Entry 7O5H (electron microscopy, 3.10 A resolution); this record covers chains A and Q of the 15 polymer chains in the assembly.

# Chain A
Molecule: 16S rRNA
From: Escherichia coli
Sequence (964 nucleotides; numbered 1 to 1530; 566 numbers in that range are skipped by the numbering (no residue carries them; nothing is unmodelled there); the number before each row is that of its first residue):
     1 AAAUUGAAGAGUUUGAUCAUGGCUCAGAUUGAACGCUGGCGGCAGGCCUA
    51 ACACAUGCAAGUCGAACGGUAACAGGA
    92 UUGCUGACGAGUGGCGGACGGGUGAGUAAUGUCUGGGAAACUGCCUGAUG
   142 GAGGGGGAUAACUACUGGAAACGGUAGCUAAUACCGCAUAACGUCGCAAG
   192 ACCAAAGAGGGGGACCUUCGGGCCUCUUGCCAUCGGAUGUGCCCAGAUGG
   242 GAUUAGCUAGUAGGUGGGGUAACGGCUCACCUAGGCGACGAUCCCUAGCU
   292 GGUCUGAGAGGAUGACCAGCCACACUGGAACUGAGACACGGUCCAGACUC
   342 CUACGGGAGGCAGCAGUGGGGAAUAUUGCACAAUGGGCGCAAGCCUGAUG
   392 CAGCCAUGCCGCGUGUAUGAAGAAGGCCUUCGGGUUGUAAAGUACUUUCA
   442 GCGGGGAGGAAGGGAGUAAAGUUAAUACCUUUGCUCAUUGACGUUACCCG
   492 CAGAAGAAGCACCGGCUAACUCCGUGCCAGCAGCCGCGGUAAUACGGAGG
   542 GUGCAAGCGUUAAUCGGAAUUACUGGGCGUAAAGCGCACGCAGGCGGUUU
   592 GUUAAGUCAGAUGUGAAAUCCCCGGGCUCAACCUGGGAACUGCAUCUGAU
   642 ACUGGCAAGCUUGAGUCUCGUAGAGGGGGGUAGAAUUCCAGGUGUAGCGG
   692 UGAAAUGCGUAGAGAUCUGGAGGAAUACCGGUGGCGAAGGCGGCCCCCUG
   742 GACGAAGACUGACGCUCAGGUGCGAAAGCGUGGGGAGCAAACAGGAU
   796 CCUGGUAGUCCACGCCGUAAACGAUGUCGACUUGGAGGUUGUGCC
   846 GGCGUGGCUUCCGGAGCUAACGCGUUAAGUCGACCGCCUGGGGAGUACGG
   896 CCGCAAGGUUAAAACUCAAAUGAAUUGAC
  1068 GCUCGUGUUGUGAAAUGUUGGGU
  1095 UCCCGCAACGAGCG
  1392 GUACA
  1507 AACCGUAGGGGAACCUGCGGUUGG
Ion coordination: Mg2+ site 1: G11, U12, G22; Mg2+ site 2 near G21 (its only coordinating residue here); Mg2+ site 3 near A33 (its only coordinating residue here); Mg2+ site 4 near G46 (its only coordinating residue here); Mg2+ site 5: C48, G115; Mg2+ site 6 near A53 (its only coordinating residue here); Mg2+ site 7: A59, U387; Mg2+ site 8: G61, U62, G105; Mg2+ site 9 near A71 (its only coordinating residue here); Mg2+ site 10 near G100 (its only coordinating residue here); Mg2+ site 11: G107, G326; Mg2+ site 12: A109, G331; 79 more Mg2+ sites not listed
From the paper describing this entry:
  - contacts within the chain: G1515-A1518 (pi stacking)
  - conformationally variable residues (side-chain flip): G1516, A1519

# Chain Q
Name: 30S ribosomal protein S17
From: Escherichia coli
UniProt: T6LV72 (T6LV72_ECOLX); numbering as in UniProt (aligned over 4-83)
Sequence (80 residues; each row starts with the number of its first residue):
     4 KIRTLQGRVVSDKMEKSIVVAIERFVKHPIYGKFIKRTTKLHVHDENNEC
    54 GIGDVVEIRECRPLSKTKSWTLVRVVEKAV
Disordered / not traced: 83

# How chain A and chain Q interact
Contacting residue pairs (62; chain A residue first):
  G127(A) - Arg6(Q)  hydrogen bond to the sugar
  G127(A) - Glu63(Q)  hydrogen bond to the base
  A129(A) - Arg65(Q)  phosphate contact
  A130(A) - Arg65(Q)  salt bridge to the phosphate
  A130(A) - Pro66(Q)  base contact
  C234(A) - Pro66(Q)  sugar contact
  C234(A) - Ser72(Q)  hydrogen bond to the sugar
  C235(A) - Leu44(Q)  phosphate contact
  C235(A) - Glu63(Q)  sugar contact
  C235(A) - Ser72(Q)  sugar contact
  C235(A) - Trp73(Q)  hydrogen bond to the sugar
  A236(A) - Thr42(Q)  phosphate contact
  A236(A) - Leu44(Q)  phosphate contact
  G237(A) - Arg27(Q)  hydrogen bond to the phosphate
  G237(A) - Thr42(Q)  hydrogen bond to the phosphate
  A238(A) - Arg27(Q)  salt bridge to the phosphate
  A253(A) - Met17(Q)  hydrogen bond to the sugar
  A253(A) - Lys69(Q)  salt bridge to the phosphate
  A253(A) - Thr70(Q)  hydrogen bond to the phosphate
  G254(A) - Met17(Q)  sugar contact
  G254(A) - Glu18(Q)  hydrogen bond to the sugar
  G254(A) - Ser68(Q)  hydrogen bond to the phosphate
  G254(A) - Lys69(Q)  phosphate contact
  G254(A) - Thr70(Q)  hydrogen bond to the phosphate
  G254(A) - Lys71(Q)  hydrogen bond to the phosphate
  G255(A) - Glu18(Q)  sugar contact
  G255(A) - Lys19(Q)  phosphate contact
  G255(A) - Ser68(Q)  hydrogen bond to the phosphate
  G255(A) - Lys71(Q)  salt bridge to the phosphate
  U256(A) - Lys19(Q)  salt bridge to the phosphate
  C264(A) - Arg65(Q)  hydrogen bond to the phosphate
  C264(A) - Pro66(Q)  hydrogen bond to the sugar
  G265(A) - Arg65(Q)  salt bridge to the phosphate
  G265(A) - Pro66(Q)  sugar contact
  G265(A) - Leu67(Q)  sugar contact
  G265(A) - Ser68(Q)  hydrogen bond to the sugar
  G265(A) - Lys69(Q)  hydrogen bond to the sugar
  G266(A) - Lys69(Q)  sugar contact
  C267(A) - Lys69(Q)  phosphate contact
  U273(A) - Glu18(Q)  hydrogen bond to the sugar
  G275(A) - Lys16(Q)  salt bridge to the phosphate
  G275(A) - Met17(Q)  sugar contact
  G276(A) - Ser14(Q)  hydrogen bond to the phosphate
  G276(A) - Met17(Q)  sugar contact
  G276(A) - His45(Q)  hydrogen bond to the phosphate
  C277(A) - Lys43(Q)  salt bridge to the phosphate
  C277(A) - His45(Q)  salt bridge to the phosphate
  G278(A) - Lys43(Q)  salt bridge to the phosphate
  C280(A) - Lys39(Q)  base contact
  C280(A) - Arg40(Q)  hydrogen bond to the sugar
  C280(A) - Thr41(Q)  hydrogen bond to the base
  C564(A) - Ile33(Q)  sugar contact
  C564(A) - Tyr34(Q)  sugar contact
  G585(A) - Lys36(Q)  hydrogen bond to the phosphate
  G585(A) - Lys39(Q)  salt bridge to the phosphate
  C586(A) - Lys36(Q)  salt bridge to the phosphate
  G597(A) - Phe28(Q)  sugar contact
  G597(A) - Phe37(Q)  sugar contact
  U598(A) - Phe37(Q)  sugar contact
  A635(A) - Arg6(Q)  hydrogen bond to the phosphate
  U636(A) - Arg6(Q)  salt bridge to the phosphate
  C637(A) - Lys4(Q)  salt bridge to the phosphate
Also at the interface, not in a pair above, chain A (32 interface residues in all): G128, C879
Also at the interface, not in a pair above, chain Q (33 interface residues in all): Ser20, Val22, His47

# Summary
Chain A and chain Q form an interface of 32 and 33 residues respectively, with 24 hydrogen bonds and 14 salt
bridges. Polar pairs include G127(A)-Glu63(Q), C280(A)-Thr41(Q) and G127(A)-Arg6(Q). G11(A), U12(A) and G22(A)
form the Mg2+ site 1. From the paper: conformational variability at G1516(A) and A1519(A); contacts within the
chain involving A1518(A) and G1515(A).
Chain A is 16S rRNA and chain Q is 30S ribosomal protein S17, both from Escherichia coli; the structure,
Ribosomal methyltransferase KsgA bound to small ribosomal subunit, was determined by electron microscopy.
